PDB entry 6URO | electron microscopy, 3.60 A resolution | chains B and C of the 6 polymer chains in the assembly

# Chain B
Protein: pre-mRNA 3' end processing protein WDR33
From: Homo sapiens
UniProt: Q9C0J8 (WDR33_HUMAN); residues 1-572 here = UniProt positions 1-572
Amino-acid sequence (587 residues; numbered -14 to 572; the number before each row is that of its first residue; numbers below 1 keep their minus sign (Met-14 is residue -14)):
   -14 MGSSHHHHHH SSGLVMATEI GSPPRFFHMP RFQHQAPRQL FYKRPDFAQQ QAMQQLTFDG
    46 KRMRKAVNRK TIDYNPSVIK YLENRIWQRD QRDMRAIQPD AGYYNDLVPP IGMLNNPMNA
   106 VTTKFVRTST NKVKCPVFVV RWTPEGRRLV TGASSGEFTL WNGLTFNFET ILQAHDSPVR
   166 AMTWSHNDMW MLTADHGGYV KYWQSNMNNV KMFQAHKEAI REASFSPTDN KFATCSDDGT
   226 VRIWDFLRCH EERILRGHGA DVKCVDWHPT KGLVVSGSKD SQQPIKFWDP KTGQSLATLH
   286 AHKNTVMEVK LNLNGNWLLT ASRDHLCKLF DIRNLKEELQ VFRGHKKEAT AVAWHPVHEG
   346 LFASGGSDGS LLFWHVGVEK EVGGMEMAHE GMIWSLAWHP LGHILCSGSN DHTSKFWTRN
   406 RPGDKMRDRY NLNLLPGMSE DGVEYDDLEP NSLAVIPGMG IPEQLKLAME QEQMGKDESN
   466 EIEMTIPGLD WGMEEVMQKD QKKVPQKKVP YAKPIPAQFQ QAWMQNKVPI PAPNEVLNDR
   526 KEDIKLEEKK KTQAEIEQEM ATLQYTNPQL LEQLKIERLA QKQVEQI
Not modelled in the structure: -14 to 41, 420-572
Construct notes: expression tag (-14 to 0)
Swiss-Prot annotation at these positions:
  - modified residue: Ala2 (N-acetylalanine), Ser7 (Phosphoserine), Lys46 (N6-acetyllysine)
  - cross-link (Glycyl lysine isopeptide (Lys-Gly)): Lys526 (interchain with G-Cter in SUMO2), Lys530 (interchain with G-Cter in SUMO2), Lys560 (interchain with G-Cter in SUMO2)

# Chain C
Protein: Cleavage and polyadenylation specificity factor subunit 4
From: Homo sapiens
UniProt: O95639 (CPSF4_HUMAN), isoform O95639-2; residues 1-244 here = UniProt positions 1-244
Amino-acid sequence (250 residues; row label = number of the first residue in the row):
     1 MQEIIASVDH IKFDLEIAVE QQLGAQPLPF PGMDKSGAAV CEFFLKAACG KGGMCPFRHI
    61 SGEKTVVCKH WLRGLCKKGD QCEFLHEYDM TKMPECYFYS KFGECSNKEC PFLHIDPESK
   121 IKDCPWYDRG FCKHGPLCRH RHTRRVICVN YLVGFCPEGP SCKFMHPRFE LPMGTTEQPP
   181 LPQQTQPPAK QRTPQVIGVM QSQNSSAGNR GPRPLEQVTC YKCGEKGHYA NRCTKGHLAF
   241 LSGQHHHHHH
Not modelled in the structure: 117-250
Construct notes: expression tag (245-250)
Swiss-Prot annotation at these positions:
  - zinc finger: Lys35 to Ser61 (C3H1-type 1), Gly62 to Asp89 (C3H1-type 2), Met90 to Pro117 (C3H1-type 3), Glu118 to His142 (C3H1-type 4), Thr143 to Phe169 (C3H1-type 5)
  - modified residue: Ser202 (Phosphoserine)
Ion coordination: Zn2+ site 1: Cys41, Cys55, His59; Zn2+ site 2: Cys68, Cys82, His86; Zn2+ site 3: Cys96, Cys110, His114

# Chain B / chain C interface
Residue-residue contacts (36):
  Gly45(B) - Phe98(C)
  Lys46(B) - Tyr97(C)
  Lys46(B) - Phe98(C)
  Lys46(B) - Phe102(C)
  Arg47(B) - Phe98(C)
  Met48(B) - Phe98(C)
  Met48(B) - Phe102(C)  hydrophobic
  Arg49(B) - Ser106(C)  hydrogen bond (backbone-side chain)
  Lys50(B) - Ser106(C)
  Ala51(B) - Ser106(C)  hydrogen bond (backbone-side chain)
  Arg132(B) - Arg73(C)  hydrogen bond (side chain-backbone)
  Arg133(B) - Arg73(C)  hydrogen bond (side chain-backbone)
  Arg133(B) - Leu75(C)
  Glu154(B) - Arg73(C)  hydrogen bond (backbone-side chain)
  Thr155(B) - Leu75(C)
  Leu157(B) - Lys77(C)
  Trp175(B) - Met33(C)  hydrophobic
  Tyr187(B) - Phe30(C)  hydrophobic
  Gln189(B) - Met33(C)
  Gln189(B) - Asp34(C)
  Asn191(B) - Asp34(C)  hydrogen bond
  Asn191(B) - Ser36(C)
  Asn191(B) - Gly74(C)
  Asn191(B) - Leu75(C)
  Asn191(B) - Cys76(C)  hydrogen bond (side chain-backbone)
  Asn193(B) - Gly32(C)  hydrogen bond (side chain-backbone)
  Asn193(B) - Met33(C)
  Asn193(B) - Asp34(C)
  Asn193(B) - Lys77(C)
  Asn194(B) - Gly32(C)
  Val195(B) - Phe30(C)  hydrophobic
  Lys196(B) - Phe30(C)
  Phe231(B) - Phe30(C)
  Leu232(B) - Pro29(C)  hydrophobic
  Leu232(B) - Phe30(C)
  Cys234(B) - Phe30(C)  hydrophobic
Interface residues without a listed pair, chain B (26 interface residues in all): Leu145, Ser190, Met192

# Overview
The interface between chain B and chain C involves 26 residues on one side and 15 on the other; the contacts
include 8 hydrogen bonds. Among the polar pairs are Arg49(B)-Ser106(C), Ala51(B)-Ser106(C) and
Arg132(B)-Arg73(C). Cys41(C), Cys55(C) and His59(C) coordinate Zn2+ site 1.
Here chain B is pre-mRNA 3' end processing protein WDR33 and chain C is Cleavage and polyadenylation
specificity factor subunit 4, both from Homo sapiens. Entry 6URO (Cryo-EM structure of human
CPSF160-WDR33-CPSF30-PAS RNA-CstF77 complex) was determined by electron microscopy (same publication as 6URG).
